Entry 2ZXT (X-ray diffraction, 3.00 A resolution); this record covers chain A.

Chain A:
Molecule: Maltose-binding periplasmic protein, LINKER, Mitochondrial intermembrane space import and assembly protein 40
From: Escherichia coli (strain K12)
Notes: fragment: MBPTim40C4
Reference sequence: chimeric construct of P0AEX9, P36046: residues 1-366 from P0AEX9 (MALE_ECOLI) positions 27-392 (UniProt number = residue number + 26); residues 384-465 from P36046 positions 284-365 (UniProt number = residue number - 100)
Sequence (465 residues; row label = number of the first residue in the row):
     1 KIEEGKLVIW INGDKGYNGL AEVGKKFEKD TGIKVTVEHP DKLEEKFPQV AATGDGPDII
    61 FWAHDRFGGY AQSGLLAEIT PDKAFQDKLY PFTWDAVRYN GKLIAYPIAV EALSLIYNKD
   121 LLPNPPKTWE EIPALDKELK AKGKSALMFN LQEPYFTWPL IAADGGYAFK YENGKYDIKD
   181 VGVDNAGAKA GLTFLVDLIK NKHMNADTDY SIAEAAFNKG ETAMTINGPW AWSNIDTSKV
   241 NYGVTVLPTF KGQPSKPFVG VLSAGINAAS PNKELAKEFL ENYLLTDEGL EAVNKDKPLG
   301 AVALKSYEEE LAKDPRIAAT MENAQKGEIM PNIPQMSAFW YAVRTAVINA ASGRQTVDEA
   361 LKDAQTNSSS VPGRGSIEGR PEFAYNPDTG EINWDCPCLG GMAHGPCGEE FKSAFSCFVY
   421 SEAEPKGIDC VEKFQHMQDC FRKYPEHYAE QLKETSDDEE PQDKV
Not modelled in the structure: 1-2, 454-465
Curated features (UniProtKB/Swiss-Prot):
  - motif: Cys407 to Cys417 (Cx9C motif 1), Cys430 to Cys440 (Cx9C motif 2)
Disulfide bonds: Cys396-Cys398, Cys407-Cys440, Cys417-Cys430
What the authors report for this chain:
  - mutagenesis - F415E, F418E: abolished growth
  - mutagenesis - F411E, F434E: decreased growth
  - mutagenesis - F415A, F415L, F418A, F418L: unchanged growth
  - mutagenesis - F418E: decreased binding to MSP2

Overview:
The paper reports that F415E and F418E abolish growth; F411E and F434E reduce growth; 8 substitutions were
tested in all.
Chain A is Maltose-binding periplasmic protein, LINKER, Mitochondrial intermembrane space import and assembly
protein 40 (Escherichia coli (strain K12)); the structure, Crystal structure of Tim40/MIA40, a disulfide relay
system in mitochondria, solved as MBP fusion protein, was determined by X-ray diffraction (same publication as
3A3C).
